Entry 7BEF (electron microscopy, 4.50 A resolution (low resolution: residue-level contacts below are approximate; hydrogen-bond / salt-bridge calls are withheld)); this record covers chains F and T of the 9 polymer chains in the assembly.

[Chain F]
Name: RNA polymerase sigma factor RpoD
Organism: Escherichia coli (strain K12)
UniProtKB: P00579 (RPOD_ECOLI); residue numbers follow UniProt; this construct covers 1-613
Amino-acid sequence (630 residues; row label = number of the first residue in the row; numbers below 1 keep their minus sign (Met-16 is residue -16)):
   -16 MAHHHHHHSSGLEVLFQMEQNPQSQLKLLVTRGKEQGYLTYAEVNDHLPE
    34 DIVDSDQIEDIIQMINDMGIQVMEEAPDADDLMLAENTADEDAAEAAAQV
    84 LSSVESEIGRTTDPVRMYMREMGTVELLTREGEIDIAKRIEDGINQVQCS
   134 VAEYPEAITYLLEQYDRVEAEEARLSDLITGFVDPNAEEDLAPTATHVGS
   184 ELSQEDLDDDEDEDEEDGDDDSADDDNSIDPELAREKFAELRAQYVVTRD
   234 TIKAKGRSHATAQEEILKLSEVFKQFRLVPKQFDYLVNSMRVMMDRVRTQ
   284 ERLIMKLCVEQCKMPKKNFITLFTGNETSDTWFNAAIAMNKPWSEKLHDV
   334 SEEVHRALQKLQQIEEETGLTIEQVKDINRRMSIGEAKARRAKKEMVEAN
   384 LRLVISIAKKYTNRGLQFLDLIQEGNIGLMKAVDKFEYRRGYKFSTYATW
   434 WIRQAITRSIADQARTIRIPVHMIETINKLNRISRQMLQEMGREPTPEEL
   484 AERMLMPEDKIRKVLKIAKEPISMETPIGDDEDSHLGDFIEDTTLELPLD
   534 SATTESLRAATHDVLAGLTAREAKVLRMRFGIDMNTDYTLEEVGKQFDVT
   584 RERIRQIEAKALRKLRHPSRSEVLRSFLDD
Unresolved in the structure: -16 to 78, 172-210
Differences from the reference sequence: initiating methionine (-16); expression tag (-15 to 0)
Swiss-Prot annotation at these positions:
  - DNA-binding region: Leu573 to Ala592 (H-T-H motif)
  - region: Arg584 to Arg599 (Interaction with anti-sigma factors)
  - motif: Asp403 to Gln406 (Interaction with polymerase core subunit RpoC)
  - site: Arg562 (Interaction with anti-sigma factors)
  - mutagenesis: Ala553 (A553D: Disrupts the interaction with Escherichia phage lambda antitermination protein Q), Arg596 (R596D/E: 2-fold reduction in activation of class II Crp-dependent promoters)

[Chain T]
Molecule: pmicF promoter template DNA
Organism: Klebsiella pneumoniae
Sequence (73 nucleotides; each row starts with the number of its first residue; numbers below 1 keep their minus sign (DA-15 is residue -15)):
   -15 AGTTAATGATGATAGCGGGAGTTATTCTAGTCGCAGGCGACCATTTTGTT
    35 TTGTCATTCAGTGCTATACCTGA

[Chain F / chain T interface]
Residue-residue contacts - 32 pairs, chain F then chain T:
  Tyr394(F) - DA13(T)
  Asn396(F) - DC11(T)
  Arg397(F) - DC11(T)
  Gly398(F) - DC11(T)
  Trp433(F) - DG14(T)
  Arg436(F) - DA13(T)
  Gln437(F) - DG14(T)
  Gln437(F) - DT15(T)
  Glu458(F) - DG14(T)
  Glu458(F) - DT15(T)
  Asn461(F) - DA13(T)
  Lys462(F) - DT15(T)
  Asn464(F) - DA13(T)
  Arg465(F) - DG14(T)
  Arg465(F) - DT15(T)
  Arg468(F) - DT12(T)
  Glu503(F) - DT10(T)
  Ile505(F) - DA8(T)
  Ile505(F) - DT9(T)
  Ile511(F) - DA4(T)
  Ile511(F) - DG5(T)
  Gly512(F) - DG5(T)
  Asp516(F) - DG2(T)
  Asp516(F) - DG3(T)
  Arg562(F) - DT33(T)
  Thr572(F) - DG32(T)
  Leu573(F) - DT33(T)
  Glu574(F) - DG32(T)
  Arg584(F) - DT33(T)
  Arg584(F) - DT34(T)
  Arg588(F) - DT33(T)
  Arg588(F) - DT34(T)
Interface residues without a listed pair, chain F (29 interface residues in all): Ile443, Lys502, Thr509, Ser517, Phe522
Interface residues without a listed pair, chain T (17 interface residues in all): DT6, DT7

[Summary]
Chain F and chain T form an interface of 29 and 17 residues respectively. UniProt lists 2 mutagenesis sites on
chain F.
Chain F is RNA polymerase sigma factor RpoD (Escherichia coli (strain K12)) and chain T is pmicF promoter
template DNA (Klebsiella pneumoniae); the structure, Structures of class II bacterial transcription complexes,
was determined by electron microscopy (same publication as 7BEG).
